6U0U - chains I and A of the 13 polymer chains in the assembly; structure by electron microscopy, 4.16 A resolution (low resolution: residue-level contacts below are approximate; hydrogen-bond / salt-bridge calls are withheld).

[Chain I]
Protein: Tubulin beta chain
Source organism: Tetrahymena thermophila
Reference sequence: P41352 (TBB_TETTH); residues 1-443 here = UniProt positions 1-443
Amino-acid sequence (443 residues; each row starts with the number of its first residue):
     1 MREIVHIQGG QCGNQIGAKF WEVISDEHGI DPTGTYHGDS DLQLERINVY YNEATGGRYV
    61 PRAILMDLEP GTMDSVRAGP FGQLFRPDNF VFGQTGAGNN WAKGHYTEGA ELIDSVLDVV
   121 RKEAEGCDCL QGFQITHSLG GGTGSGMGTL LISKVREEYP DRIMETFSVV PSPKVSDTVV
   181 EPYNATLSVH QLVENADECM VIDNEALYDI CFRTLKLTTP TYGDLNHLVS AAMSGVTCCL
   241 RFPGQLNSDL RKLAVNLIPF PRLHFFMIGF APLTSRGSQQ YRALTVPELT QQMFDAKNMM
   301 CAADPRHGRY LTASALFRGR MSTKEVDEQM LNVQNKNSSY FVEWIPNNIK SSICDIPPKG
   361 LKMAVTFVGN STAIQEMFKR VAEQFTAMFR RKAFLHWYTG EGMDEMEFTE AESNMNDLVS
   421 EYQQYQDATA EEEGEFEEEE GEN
Unresolved in the structure: 38-47, 431-443
Small-molecule neighbours: GDP (guanosine-5'-diphosphate): G10, Q11, C12, Q15, E69, S138, G141, G142, T143, G144, D177, T178, E181, N204, L207, Y222, L225, N226
Curated features (UniProtKB/Swiss-Prot):
  - binding site (GTP): Q11, E69, S138, G142, T143, G144, N204, N226
  - binding site (Mg(2+)): E69

[Chain A]
Protein: Protofilament ribbon protein
Source organism: Tetrahymena thermophila (strain SB210)
Reference sequence: Q240R7 (Q240R7_TETTS); numbering as in UniProt (aligned over 1-280)
Amino-acid sequence (280 residues; each row starts with the number of its first residue):
     1 MKELSQIIDK QISQLNLFGK IKKRKRQSNI YKMSGNTNSD FNRTNYQHKE QIIRCGISSL
    61 KCLDGEDLNQ GNRRRLQQLQ QRDWIEQQIR EKEERKRQED EEKKAFEQQT LHINMMRGDL
   121 EDNLNQKRRN WEKNTKEFNI QQRNEKLDYE RSSHLDNQAQ NQYHITYCNT NNFQTENTGT
   181 CTSAFGPHRV IPYHWKGMNP QQKKDIILEQ DQQRHEREIL KNLERDEDKA FSNQTEHNRF
   241 MLINLERQKN RQHRQRMDEI KEFNLLAAKE QKIKLKHMYD
Unresolved in the structure: 1-59, 173-280

[Interface between chain I and chain A]
Residue-residue contacts (11; chain I residue first):
  T219(I) with R128(A)
  T274(I) with R117(A)
  S275(I) with R117(A)
  R276(I) with N114(A); R117(A); G118(A); D122(A)
  Q279(I) with T110(A); R117(A)
  G360(I) with I113(A)
  K362(I) with F106(A)
Also at the interface, not in a pair above, chain I (8 interface residues in all): L361
Also at the interface, not in a pair above, chain A (11 interface residues in all): K103, D119, L124

[Summary]
8 residues of chain I face 11 of chain A across their interface. Bound to chain I: GDP. Curated annotation
(UniProt) lists 8 GTP-binding residues and Mg2+-binding residue E69(I) on chain I.
Chain I is Tubulin beta chain (Tetrahymena thermophila) and chain A is Protofilament ribbon protein
(Tetrahymena thermophila (strain SB210)); the structure, Protofilament Ribbon Flagellar Proteins Rib43a-L, was
determined by electron microscopy, deposited together with 6U0H and 6U0T.
